Entry 4R1B (X-ray diffraction, 1.60 A resolution); this record covers chain A.

== Chain A ==
Protein: Apical membrane antigen 1, AMA1
From: Plasmodium falciparum 3D7
UniProt: Q7KQK5 (Q7KQK5_PLAF7); numbering as in UniProt (aligned over 104-438)
Amino-acid sequence (335 residues; each row starts with the number of its first residue):
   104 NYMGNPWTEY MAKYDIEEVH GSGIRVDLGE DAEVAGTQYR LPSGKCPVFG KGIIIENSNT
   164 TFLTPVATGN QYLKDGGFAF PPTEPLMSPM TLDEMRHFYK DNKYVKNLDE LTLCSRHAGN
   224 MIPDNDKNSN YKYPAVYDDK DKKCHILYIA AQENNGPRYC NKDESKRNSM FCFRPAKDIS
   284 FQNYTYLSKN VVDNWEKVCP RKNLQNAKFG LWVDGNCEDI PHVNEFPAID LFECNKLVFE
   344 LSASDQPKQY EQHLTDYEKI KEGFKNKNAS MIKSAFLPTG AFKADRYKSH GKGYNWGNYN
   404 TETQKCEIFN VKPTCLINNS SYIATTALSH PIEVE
Not modelled in the structure: 104-107, 159-160, 172-179, 259-272, 352-356, 370-389
Disulfides: Cys149-Cys302, Cys217-Cys247, Cys320-Cys418, Cys337-Cys409

== In short ==
Chain A is Apical membrane antigen 1, AMA1 (Plasmodium falciparum 3D7); the structure, Crystal Structure of
3D7 strain Plasmodium falciparum AMA1, was determined by X-ray diffraction together with 4R19, 4R1A and 4R1C
from the same study.
